6U3O - chains G and F of the 5 polymer chains in the assembly; structure by X-ray diffraction, 2.74 A resolution.

[Chain G]
Molecule: T-CELL RECEPTOR, JR5.1 alpha
From: Homo sapiens
Chain sequence (202 residues; numbered 2 to 222; 19 numbers in that range are skipped by the numbering (no residue carries them; nothing is unmodelled there); the number before each row is that of its first residue):
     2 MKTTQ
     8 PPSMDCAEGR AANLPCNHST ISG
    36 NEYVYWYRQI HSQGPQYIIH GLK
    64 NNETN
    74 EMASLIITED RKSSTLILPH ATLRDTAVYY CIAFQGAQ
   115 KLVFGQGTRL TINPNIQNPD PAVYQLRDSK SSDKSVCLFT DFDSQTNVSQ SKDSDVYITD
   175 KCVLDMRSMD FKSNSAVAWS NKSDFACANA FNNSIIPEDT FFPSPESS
Not modelled in the structure: 144-146, 218-222
Disulfides: Cys23-Cys104, Cys151-Cys201

[Chain F]
Molecule: MHC class II HLA-DQ-beta-1
From: Homo sapiens
UniProt: O19712 (O19712_HUMAN); residue numbers follow UniProt; this construct covers 1-192
Chain sequence (206 residues; row label = number of the first residue in the row; numbers below 1 keep their minus sign (Gly-5 is residue -5)):
    -5 GGSGASRDSP EDFVYQFKGM CYFTNGTERV RLVSRSIYNR EEIVRFDSDV GEFRAVTLLG
    55 LPAAEYWNSQ KDILERKRAA VDRVCRHNYQ LELRTTLQRR VEPTVTISPS RTEALNHHNL
   115 LVCSVTDFYP AQIKVRWFRN DQEETAGVVS TPLIRNGDWT FQILVMLEMT PQRGDVYTCH
   175 VEHPSLQSPI TVEWRAQSTG GDDDDK
Not modelled in the structure: -5 to 2, 105-111, 191-200
Construct notes: expression tag (-5 to 0, 193-200)
Disulfides: Cys15-Cys79, Cys117-Cys173

[Chain G / chain F interface]
Pairs across the interface - 7 pairs, chain G then chain F:
  Asn36(G) with Arg77(F)
  Tyr38(G) with Glu69(F); Arg70(F)
  Tyr40(G) with Arg70(F), hydrogen bond
  His55(G) with Asp66(F); Glu69(F), salt bridge; Arg70(F)
Also at the interface, not in a pair above, chain F (5 interface residues in all): Ala73

[Summary]
The interface between chain G and chain F involves 4 residues on one side and 5 on the other, with 1 hydrogen
bond and 1 salt bridge. Among the polar pairs are His55(G)-Glu69(F) and Tyr40(G)-Arg70(F).
Chain G is T-CELL RECEPTOR, JR5.1 alpha and chain F is MHC class II HLA-DQ-beta-1, both from Homo sapiens; the
structure, JR51 DQ2-p.aeru-alpha2a complex, was determined by X-ray diffraction (same publication as 6U3M and
6U3N).
